3J46 - chains T and Y of the 14 polymer chains in the assembly; structure by electron microscopy, 10.10 A resolution (very low resolution: no residue pairs are listed; an interface is given only as per-side residue counts).

[Chain T]
Molecule: 50S ribosomal protein L23P
Source organism: Escherichia coli
Reference sequence: P0ADZ0 (RL23_ECOLI); numbering as in UniProt (aligned over 1-100)
Amino-acid sequence (100 residues; each row starts with the number of its first residue):
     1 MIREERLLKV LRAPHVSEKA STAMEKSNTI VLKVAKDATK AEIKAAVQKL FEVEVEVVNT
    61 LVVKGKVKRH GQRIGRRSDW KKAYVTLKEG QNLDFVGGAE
Curated features (UniProtKB/Swiss-Prot):
  - mutagenesis: V16 to E18 (Strongly reduces trigger factor binding), E18 (E18A: Binds normally to ribosomes; strongly reduces trigger factor binding; E18Q: Strongly reduces trigger factor binding), F51 to V53 (No effect on trigger factor binding), E52 (E52K: No effect on trigger factor binding)

[Chain Y]
Molecule: 50S ribosomal protein L29P
Source organism: Escherichia coli
Reference sequence: P0A7M6 (RL29_ECOLI); residues 1-63 here = UniProt positions 1-63
Amino-acid sequence (63 residues; numbered 1 to 63; the number before each row is that of its first residue):
     1 MKAKELREKS VEELNTELLN LLREQFNLRM QAASGQLQQS HLLKQVRRDV ARVKTLLNEK
    61 AGA

[Interface between chain T and chain Y]
At this resolution (10 A) residue pairs are not listed: 14 residues of chain T and 13 of chain Y lie at the interface.

[Summary]
The interface between chain T and chain Y involves 14 residues on one side and 13 on the other. UniProt lists
6 mutagenesis sites on chain T.
Chain T is 50S ribosomal protein L23P and chain Y is 50S ribosomal protein L29P, both from Escherichia coli;
the structure, Structure of the SecY protein translocation channel in action, was determined by electron
microscopy (same publication as 3J45).
